Entry 5BTB (X-ray diffraction, 1.80 A resolution); this record covers chain A.

Chain A:
Protein: AFR263Cp
From: Ashbya gossypii (strain ATCC 10895 / CBS 109.51 / FGSC 9923 / NRRL Y-1056)
UniProtKB: Q753P9 (Q753P9_ASHGO); numbering as in UniProt (aligned over 1-376)
Sequence (376 residues; numbered 1 to 376; the number before each row is that of its first residue):
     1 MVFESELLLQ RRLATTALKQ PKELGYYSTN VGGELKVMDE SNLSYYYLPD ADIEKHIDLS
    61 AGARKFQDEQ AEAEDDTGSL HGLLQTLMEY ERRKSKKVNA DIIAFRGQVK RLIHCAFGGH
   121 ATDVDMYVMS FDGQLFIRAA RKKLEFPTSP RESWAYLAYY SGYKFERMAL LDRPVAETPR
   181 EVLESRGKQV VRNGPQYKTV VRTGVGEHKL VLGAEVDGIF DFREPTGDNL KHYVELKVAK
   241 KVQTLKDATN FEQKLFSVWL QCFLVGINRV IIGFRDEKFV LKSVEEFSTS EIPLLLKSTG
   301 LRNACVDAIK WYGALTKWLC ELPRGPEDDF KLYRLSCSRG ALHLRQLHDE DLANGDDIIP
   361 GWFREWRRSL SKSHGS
Unresolved in the structure: 1-4, 11-13, 297-302, 372-376
From the paper describing this entry:
  - mutagenesis - E215A/D217A: abolished catalytic activity on methylated capped RNA
  - mutagenesis - E215A/D217A: abolished catalytic activity on 5' monophosphate or triphosphate RNA
  - mutagenesis - K110T, W154A, Y159E, K198I: decreased catalytic activity (decapping activity)
  - mutagenesis - K110T/W154A/Y159E, W154A/Y159E: abolished catalytic activity (decapping activity)

In short:
The paper reports that K110T, W154A and Y159E, among others, reduce catalytic activity (decapping activity);
K110T/W154A/Y159E and W154A/Y159E abolish catalytic activity (decapping activity); 7 substitutions were tested
in all.
Chain A is AFR263Cp (Ashbya gossypii (strain ATCC 10895 / CBS 109.51 / FGSC 9923 / NRRL Y-1056)); the
structure, Crystal Structure of Ashbya gossypii Rai1, was determined by X-ray diffraction (same publication as
5BTH, 5BTO and 5BUD).
